PDB entry 8DVF | electron microscopy, 3.30 A resolution | chains B and H of the 9 polymer chains in the assembly

== Chain B ==
Name: DnaB-like replicative helicase
From: Escherichia phage T4
Notes: EC 3.6.4.-
UniProt: P04530 (HELIC_BPT4); residues 1-432 here = UniProt positions 1-432
Chain sequence (475 residues; row label = number of the first residue in the row):
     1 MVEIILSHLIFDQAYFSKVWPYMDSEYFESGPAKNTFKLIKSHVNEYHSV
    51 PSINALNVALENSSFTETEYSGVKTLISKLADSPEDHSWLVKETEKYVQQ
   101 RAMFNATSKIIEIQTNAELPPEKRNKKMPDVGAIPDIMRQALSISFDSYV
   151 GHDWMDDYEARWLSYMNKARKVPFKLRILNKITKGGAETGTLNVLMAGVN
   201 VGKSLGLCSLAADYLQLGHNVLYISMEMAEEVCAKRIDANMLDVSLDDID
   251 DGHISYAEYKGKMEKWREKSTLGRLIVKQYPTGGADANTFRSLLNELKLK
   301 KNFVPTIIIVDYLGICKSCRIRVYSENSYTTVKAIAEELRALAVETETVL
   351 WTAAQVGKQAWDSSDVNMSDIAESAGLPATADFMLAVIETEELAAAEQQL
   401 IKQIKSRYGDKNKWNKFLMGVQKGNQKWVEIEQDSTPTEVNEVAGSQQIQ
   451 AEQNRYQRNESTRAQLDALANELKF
Unresolved in the structure: 433-475
Sequence notes: expression tag (433-475)
Bound ions: Mg2+: Ser204, Glu227 (together with ATP-gamma-S)
Small-molecule neighbours:
  - ATP-gamma-S (AGS; phosphothiophosphoric acid-adenylate ester), molecule 1: Gly198, Val199, Asn200, Val201, Gly202, Lys203, Ser204, Leu205, Glu227, Arg236, Leu246, Asp247, Tyr312, Gln355, Lys423, Gln426
  - ATP-gamma-S (AGS), molecule 2: Pro378, Ala379, Lys405, Ser406, Arg407, Tyr408, Gly409, Asp410
Swiss-Prot annotation at these positions:
  - binding site (ATP): Ala197 to Ser204
  - mutagenesis: Leu192 (L192Q: Partially suppresses phage growth inhibition by extra copies of bacterial AbpA-AbpB), Asp213 (D213Y: Partially suppresses phage growth inhibition by extra copies of bacterial AbpA-AbpB)

== Chain H ==
Name: DNA primase
From: Escherichia phage T4
Notes: EC 2.7.7.-
UniProt: P04520 (PRIM_BPT4); numbering as in UniProt (aligned over 3-341)
Chain sequence (342 residues; numbered 1 to 342; the number before each row is that of its first residue):
     1 MSSIPWIDNEFAYRALAHLPKFTQVNNSSTFKLRFRCPVCGDSKTDQNKA
    51 RGWYYGDNNEGNIHCYNCNYHAPIGIYLKEFEPDLYREYIFEIRKEKGKS
   101 RPIEKPKELPKQPEKKIIKSLPSCVRLDKLAEDHPIIKYVKARCIPKDKW
   151 KYLWFTTEWPKLVNSIAPGTYKKEISEPRLVIPIYNANGKAESFQGRALK
   201 KDAPQKYITIEAYPEATKIYGVERVKDGDVYVLEGPIDSLFIENGIAITG
   251 GQLDLEVVPFKDRRVWVLDNEPRHPDTIKRMTKLVDAGERVMFWDKSPWK
   301 SKDVNDMIRKEGATPEQIMEYMKNNIAQGLMAKMRLSKYAKI
Unresolved in the structure: 1-2, 98-114, 342
Sequence notes: initiating methionine (1); expression tag (2, 342)
Swiss-Prot annotation at these positions:
  - binding site (Zn(2+)): Cys37, Cys40, Cys65, Cys68
Reported in the primary citation:
  - binding site for the 5-nt DNA strand: Trp53, Tyr55, His64, Tyr66, His71
  - catalytic residues: Glu234 (proposed by the authors, not directly observed)

== Chain B / chain H interface ==
Contacting residue pairs (17):
  Ser30(B) - Lys79(H)  hydrogen bond (side chain-backbone)
  Ser30(B) - Glu80(H)
  Ser30(B) - Pro83(H)
  Thr66(B) - Val39(H)  hydrogen bond (side chain-backbone)
  Thr68(B) - Pro38(H)
  Phe104(B) - Arg87(H)  hydrogen bond (backbone-side chain)
  Thr107(B) - Arg87(H)
  Ser108(B) - Arg87(H)  hydrogen bond
  Ile111(B) - Ile90(H)  hydrophobic
  Ile111(B) - Phe91(H)  hydrophobic
  Ile111(B) - Arg94(H)  hydrogen bond (backbone-side chain)
  Glu112(B) - Tyr86(H)  hydrogen bond
  Gln114(B) - Arg94(H)  hydrogen bond
  Thr115(B) - Ile93(H)
  Thr115(B) - Arg94(H)  hydrogen bond
  Glu118(B) - Lys97(H)  salt bridge
  Leu119(B) - Lys97(H)
Also at the interface, not in a pair above, chain B (14 interface residues in all): Glu67, Glu69
Also at the interface, not in a pair above, chain H (14 interface residues in all): Cys40, Phe81
Interface features reported in the paper:
  - interface residues, chain H: Lys79(H), Glu80(H), Phe81(H), Pro83(H)

== Overview ==
Chain B and chain H each contribute 14 residues to their interface, with 8 hydrogen bonds and 1 salt bridge.
Among the polar pairs are Glu118(B)-Lys97(H), Ser30(B)-Lys79(H) and Thr66(B)-Val39(H). Ligands of chain B:
ATP-gamma-S. From the paper: the catalytic residue Glu234(H); a binding site for the 5-nt DNA strand at
Trp53(H), Tyr55(H) and His64(H) among others.
Here chain B is DnaB-like replicative helicase and chain H is DNA primase, both from Escherichia phage T4.
Entry 8DVF (T4 Bacteriophage primosome with single strand DNA, state 1) was determined by electron microscopy,
deposited together with 8DTP, 8DUE, 8DVI, 8DW6, 8DWJ, 8G0Z and 8GAO.
